3G93 - chains A and B; structure by X-ray diffraction, 3.20 A resolution.

== Chain A (and B) ==
Name: Cytochrome P450 2B4
Source organism: Oryctolagus cuniculus
Notes: EC 1.14.14.1; chain B of this document is another copy of the same molecule, construct and numbering; everything in this record applies to it too
Reference sequence: P00178 (CP2B4_RABIT); aligned to UniProt positions 1-472 over residues 20-491 (the alignment contains insertions or deletions, so no single offset holds)
Sequence (476 residues; each row starts with the number of its first residue):
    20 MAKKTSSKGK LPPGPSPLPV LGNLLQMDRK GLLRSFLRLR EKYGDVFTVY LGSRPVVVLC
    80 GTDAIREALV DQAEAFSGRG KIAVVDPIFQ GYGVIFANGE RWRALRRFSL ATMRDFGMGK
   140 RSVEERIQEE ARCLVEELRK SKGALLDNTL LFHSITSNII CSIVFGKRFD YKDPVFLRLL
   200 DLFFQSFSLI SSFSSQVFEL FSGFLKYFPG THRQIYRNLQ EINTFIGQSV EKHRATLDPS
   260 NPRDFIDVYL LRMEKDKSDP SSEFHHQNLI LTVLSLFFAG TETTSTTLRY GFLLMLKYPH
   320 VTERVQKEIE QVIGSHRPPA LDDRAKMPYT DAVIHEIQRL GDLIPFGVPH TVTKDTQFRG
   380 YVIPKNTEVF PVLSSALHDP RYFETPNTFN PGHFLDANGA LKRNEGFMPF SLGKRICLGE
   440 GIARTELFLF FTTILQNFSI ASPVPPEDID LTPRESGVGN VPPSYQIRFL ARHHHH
Not modelled in the structure: 20-26, 275-283, 475-477, 493-495 (chain B: 20-27, 134-139, 275-284, 472-478, 493-495)
Construct notes: engineered mutation Ala21 (Glu2 in P00178), Lys22 (Gly in P00178), Lys23 (His in P00178), Thr24 (Pro in P00178), Ser25 (Lys in P00178), Ser26 (Ala in P00178), Lys27 (His in P00178), Lys29 (Arg in P00178), Tyr226 (His in P00178); expression tag (492-495)
Metal / ion sites: heme Fe: Cys436 (together with 1-(biphenyl-4-ylmethyl)-1H-imidazole)
Residues lining bound ligands:
  - heme (HEM): Arg98, Trp121, Arg125, Phe296, Gly299, Thr300, Thr302, Thr303, Thr306, Gln357, Ile363, Val367, His369, Leu392, Pro428, Phe429, Ser430, Arg434, Ile435, Cys436, Leu437, Gly438, Ala442
  - 1-(biphenyl-4-ylmethyl)-1H-imidazole (PB2), molecule 1: Phe217, Glu218, Ser221, Phe223, Leu224, Lys225
  - 1-(biphenyl-4-ylmethyl)-1H-imidazole (PB2), molecule 2: Ala298, Gly299, Thr302, Ile363, Gly366, Val367, Pro368, Cys436
From the paper describing this entry:
  - binding site for 1-(biphenyl-4-ylmethyl)-1H-imidazole: Ala298, Thr302, Ile363, Val367, Pro368

== Interface between chain A and chain B ==
Residue-residue contacts (158; chain A residue first):
  Leu30(A) - Ile107(B)
  Leu30(A) - Phe108(B)  hydrophobic
  Pro36(A) - Gln109(B)
  Leu37(A) - Asn287(B)
  Pro38(A) - Asn117(B)
  Pro38(A) - Arg120(B)
  Val39(A) - Thr291(B)
  Leu40(A) - Thr291(B)
  Leu43(A) - Pro228(B)
  Leu43(A) - Gly229(B)
  Leu43(A) - Tyr235(B)
  Leu44(A) - Leu238(B)  hydrophobic
  Leu44(A) - Gln239(B)
  Leu44(A) - Asn242(B)
  Met46(A) - Tyr235(B)  hydrophobic
  Met46(A) - Gln239(B)
  Asp47(A) - Tyr235(B)
  Leu51(A) - Tyr235(B)
  Thr67(A) - Phe108(B)
  Tyr69(A) - Phe108(B)  hydrogen bond (side chain-backbone)
  Tyr69(A) - Gln109(B)
  Leu70(A) - Phe227(B)  hydrophobic
  Ser72(A) - Ile101(B)  hydrogen bond (backbone-backbone)
  Ser72(A) - Ala102(B)  hydrogen bond (side chain-backbone)
  Ser72(A) - Val103(B)
  Ser72(A) - Val104(B)
  Ser72(A) - Gln109(B)  hydrogen bond (backbone-side chain)
  Arg73(A) - Lys100(B)
  Arg73(A) - Ile101(B)
  Arg73(A) - Val103(B)  hydrogen bond (side chain-backbone)
  Arg73(A) - Asp105(B)  salt bridge
  Pro74(A) - Phe108(B)  hydrophobic
  Arg98(A) - Phe220(B)  hydrogen bond (side chain-backbone)
  Arg98(A) - Ser221(B)
  Arg98(A) - Phe223(B)
  Gly99(A) - Ser221(B)  hydrogen bond (backbone-backbone)
  Gly99(A) - Gly222(B)
  Gly99(A) - Phe223(B)
  Lys100(A) - Arg73(B)
  Lys100(A) - Gly222(B)  hydrogen bond (backbone-backbone)
  Ile101(A) - Ser72(B)  hydrogen bond (backbone-backbone)
  Ile101(A) - Arg73(B)
  Ile101(A) - Gly222(B)  hydrogen bond (backbone-backbone)
  Ile101(A) - Leu224(B)  hydrophobic
  Ala102(A) - Ser72(B)  hydrogen bond (backbone-side chain)
  Ala102(A) - Leu219(B)
  Ala102(A) - Phe220(B)
  Ala102(A) - Ser221(B)
  Ala102(A) - Gly222(B)
  Val103(A) - Ser72(B)
  Val103(A) - Arg73(B)  hydrogen bond (backbone-side chain)
  Val104(A) - Ser72(B)
  Asp105(A) - Arg73(B)
  Ile107(A) - Leu30(B)
  Phe108(A) - Leu30(B)  hydrophobic
  Phe108(A) - Thr67(B)
  Phe108(A) - Tyr69(B)  hydrogen bond (backbone-side chain)
  Phe108(A) - Pro74(B)  hydrophobic
  Gln109(A) - Tyr69(B)
  Gln109(A) - Ser72(B)  hydrogen bond (side chain-backbone)
  Asn117(A) - Pro38(B)
  Arg120(A) - Pro38(B)
  Leu201(A) - Phe212(B)
  Phe202(A) - Ser211(B)
  Phe202(A) - Phe212(B)  hydrophobic
  Phe202(A) - Ser213(B)  hydrogen bond (backbone-side chain)
  Gln204(A) - Ser210(B)
  Gln204(A) - Ser211(B)
  Ser205(A) - Ile209(B)
  Ser205(A) - Ser210(B)
  Phe206(A) - Ile209(B)
  Phe206(A) - Ser210(B)  hydrogen bond (backbone-backbone)
  Phe206(A) - Phe212(B)
  Phe206(A) - Gln215(B)
  Ser207(A) - Ser207(B)  hydrogen bond
  Ser207(A) - Leu208(B)
  Ser207(A) - Ile209(B)
  Leu208(A) - Ser207(B)
  Leu208(A) - Leu208(B)  hydrogen bond (backbone-backbone)
  Ile209(A) - Ser205(B)
  Ile209(A) - Phe206(B)
  Ile209(A) - Ser207(B)
  Ser210(A) - Gln204(B)
  Ser210(A) - Ser205(B)
  Ser210(A) - Phe206(B)  hydrogen bond (backbone-backbone)
  Ser211(A) - Phe202(B)
  Ser211(A) - Gln204(B)
  Phe212(A) - Leu201(B)
  Phe212(A) - Phe202(B)  hydrophobic
  Phe212(A) - Gln204(B)
  Phe212(A) - Phe206(B)
  Phe212(A) - Ile234(B)
  Phe212(A) - Ser294(B)
  Ser213(A) - Phe202(B)  hydrogen bond (side chain-backbone)
  Ser213(A) - Ser294(B)
  Ser213(A) - Ala298(B)
  Gln215(A) - Phe206(B)
  Gln215(A) - Tyr226(B)
  Gln215(A) - Pro228(B)
  Gln215(A) - Gly229(B)  hydrogen bond (side chain-backbone)
  Val216(A) - Ser294(B)
  Val216(A) - Leu295(B)  hydrophobic
  Phe217(A) - Ala298(B)  hydrophobic
  Glu218(A) - Tyr226(B)  hydrogen bond
  Glu218(A) - Pro228(B)
  Leu219(A) - Ala102(B)
  Leu219(A) - Phe227(B)  hydrophobic
  Leu219(A) - Pro228(B)  hydrophobic
  Phe220(A) - Arg98(B)  hydrogen bond (backbone-side chain)
  Phe220(A) - Ala102(B)
  Phe220(A) - Leu295(B)  hydrophobic
  Ser221(A) - Arg98(B)
  Ser221(A) - Gly99(B)  hydrogen bond (backbone-backbone)
  Ser221(A) - Ala102(B)
  Ser221(A) - Val367(B)
  Gly222(A) - Gly99(B)
  Gly222(A) - Lys100(B)  hydrogen bond (backbone-backbone)
  Gly222(A) - Ile101(B)  hydrogen bond (backbone-backbone)
  Gly222(A) - Ala102(B)
  Phe223(A) - Arg98(B)
  Phe223(A) - Gly99(B)
  Phe223(A) - Pro368(B)
  Phe223(A) - His369(B)
  Phe223(A) - Thr370(B)
  Phe223(A) - Glu387(B)
  Leu224(A) - Ile101(B)  hydrophobic
  Leu224(A) - Pro228(B)  hydrophobic
  Tyr226(A) - Gln215(B)
  Tyr226(A) - Glu218(B)  hydrogen bond
  Tyr226(A) - Tyr226(B)  hydrophobic
  Phe227(A) - Leu70(B)  hydrophobic
  Pro228(A) - Leu43(B)
  Pro228(A) - Gln215(B)
  Pro228(A) - Glu218(B)
  Pro228(A) - Leu219(B)  hydrophobic
  Pro228(A) - Leu224(B)  hydrophobic
  Gly229(A) - Leu43(B)
  Gly229(A) - Gln215(B)  hydrogen bond (backbone-side chain)
  Arg232(A) - Arg48(B)
  Arg232(A) - Gly50(B)
  Ile234(A) - Phe212(B)  hydrophobic
  Asn242(A) - Leu44(B)
  Asn287(A) - Leu37(B)
  Asn287(A) - Leu44(B)
  Thr291(A) - Leu40(B)
  Ser294(A) - Phe212(B)
  Ser294(A) - Ser213(B)
  Ser294(A) - Val216(B)
  Leu295(A) - Phe217(B)  hydrophobic
  Leu295(A) - Phe220(B)  hydrophobic
  Phe297(A) - Ser213(B)
  Ala298(A) - Ser213(B)
  Ala298(A) - Phe217(B)  hydrophobic
  Val367(A) - Ser221(B)
  Pro368(A) - Phe223(B)
  His369(A) - Phe223(B)
  Thr370(A) - Phe223(B)
  Glu387(A) - Phe223(B)
Other interface residues (no listed pair), chain A (86 interface residues in all): Arg48, Gly50, Gly71, Trp121, Phe203, Ser214, Lys225, Thr230, Leu238, His284, Leu288, Leu290, Glu301, Pro383, Thr386, Arg434
Other interface residues (no listed pair), chain B (83 interface residues in all): Pro36, Val39, Lys49, Leu51, Gly71, Trp121, Phe203, Ser214, Arg232, Leu290, Phe297, Glu301, Pro383, Thr386, Arg434

== Summary ==
86 residues of chain A face 83 of chain B across their interface, with 28 hydrogen bonds and 1 salt bridge.
Among the polar pairs are Arg73(A)-Asp105(B), Tyr69(A)-Phe108(B) and Ser72(A)-Ala102(B). Bound to chain A:
heme and 1-(biphenyl-4-ylmethyl)-1H-imidazole. From the paper: a binding site for
1-(biphenyl-4-ylmethyl)-1H-imidazole at Ala298(A), Thr302(A) and Ile363(A) among others.
Both chains are Cytochrome P450 2B4 (Oryctolagus cuniculus). Entry 3G93 (Single ligand occupancy crystal
structure of cytochrome P450 2B4 in complex with the inhibitor 1-biphenyl-4-methyl-1H-imidazole) was
determined by X-ray diffraction together with 3G5N from the same study.
